PDB entry 3W4U | X-ray diffraction, 1.95 A resolution | chains B and C of the 4 polymer chains in the assembly

[Chain B]
Molecule: Hemoglobin subunit beta
Organism: Homo sapiens
UniProtKB: P68871 (HBB_HUMAN); residues 1-146 here correspond to UniProt positions 2-147 (UniProt number = residue number + 1)
Chain sequence (146 residues; numbered 1 to 146; the number before each row is that of its first residue):
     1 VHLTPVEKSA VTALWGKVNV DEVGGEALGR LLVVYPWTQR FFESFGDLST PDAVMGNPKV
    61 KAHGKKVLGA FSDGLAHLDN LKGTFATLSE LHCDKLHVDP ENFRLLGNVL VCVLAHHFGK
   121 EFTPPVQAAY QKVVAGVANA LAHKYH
Not modelled in the structure: 1
Differences from the reference sequence: engineered mutation Val6 (Glu7 in P68871)
Metal / ion sites: heme Fe: His92 (together with carbon monoxide)
Residues lining bound ligands: carbon monoxide / heme: Leu28, Leu31, Thr38, Phe41, Phe42, Ser44, Phe45, His63, Lys66, Val67, Ala70, Phe71, Phe85, Leu88, Leu91, His92, Leu96, Val98, Asn102, Phe103, Leu106, Val137, Leu141
Curated features (UniProtKB/Swiss-Prot):
  - binding site ((2R)-2,3-bisphosphoglycerate): Val1, His2, Lys82, His143
  - binding site (heme b): His63, His92
  - site: Glu7, Lys8 (Microbial infection: Cleavage), Gly25, Glu26 (Microbial infection: Cleavage), Gly29, Arg30 (Microbial infection: Cleavage), Tyr35, Pro36 (Microbial infection: Cleavage), Trp37, Thr38 (Microbial infection: Cleavage), Phe45, Gly46 (Microbial infection: Cleavage), Asp52, Ala53 (Microbial infection: Cleavage), Gly56, Asn57 (Microbial infection: Cleavage), Lys59 (Not glycated), Phe71, Ser72 (Microbial infection: Cleavage), Gly74, Leu75 (Microbial infection: Cleavage), Lys82 (Not glycated), Thr84, Phe85 (Microbial infection: Cleavage), His92, Cys93 (Microbial infection: Cleavage), Lys95 (Not glycated), Arg104, Leu105 (Microbial infection: Cleavage), Leu110, Val111 (Microbial infection: Cleavage), Gly119, Lys120 (Microbial infection: Cleavage), Phe122, Thr123 (Microbial infection: Cleavage), Ala128, Ala129 (Microbial infection: Cleavage) and 2 more in UniProt
  - modified residue: Val1 (N-acetylvaline), Ser9 (Phosphoserine), Thr12 (Phosphothreonine), Ser44 (Phosphoserine), Thr50 (Phosphothreonine), Lys59 (N6-acetyllysine), Lys82 (N6-acetyllysine), Thr87 (Phosphothreonine), Cys93 (S-nitrosocysteine), Lys144 (N6-acetyllysine)
  - glycosylation: Val1 (N-linked (Glc) (glycation) valine), Lys8 (N-linked (Glc) (glycation) lysine), Lys17 (N-linked (Glc) (glycation) lysine), Lys66 (N-linked (Glc) (glycation) lysine), Lys120 (N-linked (Glc) (glycation) lysine), Lys144 (N-linked (Glc) (glycation) lysine)
From the paper describing this entry:
  - contacts within the chain: Asp94-His146 (salt bridge)
  - binding site for carbon monoxide: His63
  - conformationally variable residues (helix shift): His63, Val67

[Chain C]
Molecule: Hemoglobin subunit zeta
Organism: Homo sapiens
UniProtKB: P02008 (HBAZ_HUMAN); residues 0-141 here correspond to UniProt positions 1-142 (UniProt number = residue number + 1)
Chain sequence (142 residues; each row starts with the number of its first residue; numbering starts at 0):
     0 MSLTKTERTI IVSMWAKIST QADTIGTETL ERLFLSHPQT KTYFPHFDLH PGSAQLRAHG
    60 SKVVAAVGDA VKSIDDIGGA LSKLSELHAY ILRVDPVNFK LLSHCLLVTL AARFPADFTA
   120 EAHAAWDKFL SVVSSVLTEK YR
Not modelled in the structure: 0
Metal / ion sites: heme Fe: His87 (together with carbon monoxide)
Residues lining bound ligands: carbon monoxide / heme: Thr39, Tyr42, Phe43, Phe46, His58, Lys61, Val62, Ala65, Val66, Leu83, Leu86, His87, Leu91, Val93, Asn97, Phe98, Leu101, Val132, Leu136
Curated features (UniProtKB/Swiss-Prot):
  - binding site (heme b): His58, His87
  - modified residue: Ser1 (N-acetylserine), Thr28 (Phosphothreonine), Ser52 (Phosphoserine), Ser72 (Phosphoserine), Ser81 (Phosphoserine)
From the paper describing this entry:
  - binding site for carbon monoxide: His58

[Interface between chain B and chain C]
Contacting residue pairs (19):
  Trp37(B) - Arg92(C)
  Trp37(B) - Arg141(C)
  Arg40(B) - Tyr89(C)  hydrogen bond (side chain-backbone)
  Arg40(B) - Ile90(C)  hydrogen bond (side chain-backbone)
  Arg40(B) - Arg92(C)
  His97(B) - Thr41(C)
  His97(B) - Pro44(C)
  Val98(B) - Thr41(C)
  Asp99(B) - Thr41(C)
  Asp99(B) - Tyr42(C)  hydrogen bond
  Asp99(B) - Asp94(C)
  Asp99(B) - Asn97(C)  hydrogen bond
  Pro100(B) - Gln38(C)
  Glu101(B) - Asp94(C)
  Glu101(B) - Val96(C)
  Asn102(B) - Arg141(C)
  Tyr145(B) - Thr41(C)
  His146(B) - Pro37(C)
  His146(B) - Lys40(C)  hydrogen bond (backbone-side chain)
Other interface residues (no listed pair), chain C (14 interface residues in all): Glu138
Interface features reported in the paper:
  - residue pairs: Gln38(C)-Glu101(B) (water-mediated contact)

[In short]
Chain B and chain C form an interface of 10 and 14 residues respectively, with 5 hydrogen bonds. Polar
contacts include Arg40(B)-Tyr89(C), Arg40(B)-Ile90(C) and Asp99(B)-Tyr42(C). The authors report a
water-mediated contact between Gln38(C) and Glu101(B). From the paper: a binding site for carbon monoxide at
His63(B) and His58(C); conformational variability at His63(B) and Val67(B).
Here chain B is Hemoglobin subunit beta and chain C is Hemoglobin subunit zeta, both from Homo sapiens. Entry
3W4U (Human zeta-2 beta-2-s hemoglobin) was determined by X-ray diffraction.
